6L6F - chains C and D of the 4 polymer chains in the assembly; structure by electron microscopy, 10.60 A resolution (very low resolution: no residue pairs are listed; an interface is given only as per-side residue counts).

[Chain C (and D)]
Molecule: Glutamate receptor ionotropic, kainate 3
From: Rattus norvegicus
Notes: chain D of this document is another copy of the same molecule, construct and numbering; everything in this record applies to it too
UniProt: G3V9I2 (G3V9I2_RAT); residues 1-824 here correspond to UniProt positions 32-855 (UniProt number = residue number + 31)
Chain sequence (832 residues; numbered 1 to 832; the number before each row is that of its first residue):
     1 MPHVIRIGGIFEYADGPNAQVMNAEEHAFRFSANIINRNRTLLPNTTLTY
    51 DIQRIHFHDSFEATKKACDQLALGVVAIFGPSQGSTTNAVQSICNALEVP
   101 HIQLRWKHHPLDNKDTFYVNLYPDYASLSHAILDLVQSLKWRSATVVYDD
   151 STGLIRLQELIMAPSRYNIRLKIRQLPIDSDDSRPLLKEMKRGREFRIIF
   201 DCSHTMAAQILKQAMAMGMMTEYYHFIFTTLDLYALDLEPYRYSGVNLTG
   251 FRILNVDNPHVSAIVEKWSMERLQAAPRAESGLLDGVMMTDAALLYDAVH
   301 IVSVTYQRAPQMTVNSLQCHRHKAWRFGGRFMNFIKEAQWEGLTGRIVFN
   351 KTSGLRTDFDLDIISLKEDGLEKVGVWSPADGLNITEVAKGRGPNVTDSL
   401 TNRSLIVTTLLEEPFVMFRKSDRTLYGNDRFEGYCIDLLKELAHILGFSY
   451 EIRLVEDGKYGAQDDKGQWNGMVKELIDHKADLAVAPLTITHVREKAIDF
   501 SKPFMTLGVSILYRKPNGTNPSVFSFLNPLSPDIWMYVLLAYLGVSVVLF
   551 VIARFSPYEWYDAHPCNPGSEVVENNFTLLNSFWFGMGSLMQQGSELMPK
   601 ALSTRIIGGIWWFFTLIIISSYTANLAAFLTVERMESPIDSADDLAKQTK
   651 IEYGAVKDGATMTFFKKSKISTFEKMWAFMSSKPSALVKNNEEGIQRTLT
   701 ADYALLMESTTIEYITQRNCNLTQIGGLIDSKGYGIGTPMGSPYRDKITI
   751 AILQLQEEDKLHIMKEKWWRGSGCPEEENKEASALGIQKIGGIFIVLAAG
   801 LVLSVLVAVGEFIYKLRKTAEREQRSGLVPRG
Unresolved in the structure: 1-2, 273-285, 386-401, 555-601, 772-787, 810-832
Disulfide bonds: Cys-68/Cys-319
Differences from the reference sequence: engineered mutation Thr-86 (Cys117 in G3V9I2), Thr-305 (Cys336 in G3V9I2), Val-547 (Cys578 in G3V9I2); expression tag (825-832)
What the authors report for this chain:
  - mutagenesis - D759G: increased stability (from molecular simulation)

[Interface between chain C and chain D]
At this resolution (11 A) residue pairs are not listed: 65 residues of chain C and 54 of chain D lie at the interface.

[Summary]
The interface between chain C and chain D involves 65 residues on one side and 54 on the other. From the
paper: D759G of chain C increases stability.
Chain C and chain D are both Glutamate receptor ionotropic, kainate 3 (Rattus norvegicus); the structure,
GluK3 receptor complex with UBP301, was determined by electron microscopy (same publication as 6KZM).
